PDB entry 7L0U | electron microscopy, 2.74 A resolution | chains A and B of the 60 polymer chains in the assembly

== Chain A (and B) ==
Protein: VP2
From: Human bocavirus 2
Notes: chain B of this document is another copy of the same molecule, construct and numbering; everything in this record applies to it too
UniProt: B9UYL6 (B9UYL6_HBOC2); residues 33-538 here = UniProt positions 33-538
Chain sequence (506 residues; each row starts with the number of its first residue):
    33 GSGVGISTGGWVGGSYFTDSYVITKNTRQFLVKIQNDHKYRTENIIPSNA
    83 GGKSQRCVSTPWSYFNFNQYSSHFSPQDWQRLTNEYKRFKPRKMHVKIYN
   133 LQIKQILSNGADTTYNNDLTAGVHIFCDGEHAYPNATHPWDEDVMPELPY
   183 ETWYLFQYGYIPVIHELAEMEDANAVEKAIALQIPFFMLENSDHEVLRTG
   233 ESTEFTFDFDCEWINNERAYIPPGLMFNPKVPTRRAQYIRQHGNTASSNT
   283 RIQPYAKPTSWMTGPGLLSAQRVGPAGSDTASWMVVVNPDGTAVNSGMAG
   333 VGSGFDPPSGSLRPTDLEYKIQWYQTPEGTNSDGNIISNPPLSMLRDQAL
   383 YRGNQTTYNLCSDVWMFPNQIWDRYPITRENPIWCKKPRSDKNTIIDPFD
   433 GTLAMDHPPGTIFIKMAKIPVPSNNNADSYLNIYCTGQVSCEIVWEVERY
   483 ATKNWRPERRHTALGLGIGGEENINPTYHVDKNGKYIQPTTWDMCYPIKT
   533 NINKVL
What the authors report for this chain:
  - conformationally variable residues (side-chain flip): Phe239
  - post-translational modification sites: Cys89, Cys159, Cys243

== Chain A / chain B interface ==
Residue-residue contacts (96):
  His70(A) - Tyr182(B)
  Tyr72(A) - Tyr182(B)  hydrophobic
  Tyr72(A) - Val512(B)
  Tyr72(A) - Gly516(B)
  Arg73(A) - Asp513(B)
  Arg73(A) - Lys514(B)
  Arg73(A) - Asn515(B)
  Arg73(A) - Gly516(B)
  Thr74(A) - Asn507(B)
  Thr74(A) - His511(B)
  Thr74(A) - Val512(B)  hydrogen bond (side chain-backbone)
  Thr74(A) - Asp513(B)  hydrogen bond (backbone-backbone)
  Thr74(A) - Lys514(B)  hydrogen bond (backbone-backbone)
  Asn76(A) - Glu504(B)  hydrogen bond
  Asn76(A) - Ile506(B)
  Arg88(A) - Ile506(B)  hydrogen bond (side chain-backbone)
  Arg88(A) - Asn507(B)
  Gln137(A) - Tyr147(B)  hydrogen bond (side chain-backbone)
  Asp150(A) - Asn149(B)  hydrogen bond
  Leu151(A) - Val36(B)
  Leu151(A) - Gly37(B)
  Thr152(A) - Val36(B)
  Thr152(A) - Gln134(B)  hydrogen bond (backbone-side chain)
  Thr152(A) - Asn149(B)  hydrogen bond
  Thr152(A) - Leu151(B)
  Thr152(A) - Thr231(B)
  Ala153(A) - Gln134(B)
  His156(A) - Trp43(B)
  His156(A) - Gln470(B)
  Met202(A) - Ile500(B)  hydrophobic
  Met202(A) - Asn505(B)
  Lys210(A) - Leu498(B)
  Lys210(A) - Ile500(B)
  Ala213(A) - Ile500(B)  hydrophobic
  Ala213(A) - Pro508(B)
  Leu214(A) - Ala495(B)
  Leu214(A) - Leu496(B)
  Leu214(A) - Leu498(B)
  Leu214(A) - Gly499(B)
  Leu214(A) - Ile500(B)  hydrophobic
  Leu214(A) - Pro508(B)  hydrophobic
  Ile216(A) - His511(B)
  Pro217(A) - His511(B)
  Phe218(A) - His511(B)
  Phe218(A) - Val512(B)  hydrophobic
  Met220(A) - Leu180(B)  hydrophobic
  Met220(A) - Pro181(B)
  Met220(A) - Tyr182(B)  hydrophobic
  Glu222(A) - Trp43(B)  hydrogen bond (backbone-side chain)
  Glu222(A) - Pro181(B)
  Asn223(A) - Gly45(B)
  Asn223(A) - Gly46(B)  hydrogen bond (backbone-backbone)
  Ser224(A) - Trp43(B)
  Ser224(A) - Gly45(B)
  Asp225(A) - Trp43(B)
  Asp225(A) - Val44(B)
  Asp225(A) - Gly45(B)  hydrogen bond (side chain-backbone)
  Asp225(A) - Lys57(B)  salt bridge
  His226(A) - Gly42(B)
  His226(A) - Trp43(B)  hydrogen bond (backbone-backbone)
  Val228(A) - Ser39(B)  hydrogen bond (backbone-side chain)
  Val228(A) - Gly41(B)
  Val228(A) - Trp43(B)
  Val228(A) - Asn132(B)
  Arg230(A) - Val36(B)  hydrogen bond (side chain-backbone)
  Arg230(A) - Gly37(B)
  Arg230(A) - Ile38(B)  hydrogen bond (side chain-backbone)
  Arg230(A) - Ser39(B)
  Arg230(A) - Asn132(B)
  Arg230(A) - Leu133(B)  hydrogen bond (side chain-backbone)
  Arg230(A) - Thr231(B)  hydrogen bond (side chain-backbone)
  Thr231(A) - Gly37(B)
  Gly232(A) - Gly37(B)  hydrogen bond (backbone-backbone)
  Glu233(A) - Ile38(B)
  Glu233(A) - Ser39(B)  hydrogen bond
  Lys450(A) - Gln61(B)
  Lys450(A) - Tyr182(B)  hydrogen bond (side chain-backbone)
  Lys450(A) - Thr184(B)
  Ile451(A) - Gln134(B)
  Ile451(A) - Lys136(B)
  Ile451(A) - Thr468(B)
  Pro452(A) - Gln61(B)
  Pro452(A) - Leu63(B)
  Pro452(A) - Thr184(B)
  Pro452(A) - Tyr466(B)  hydrogen bond (backbone-side chain)
  Pro452(A) - Thr468(B)
  Val453(A) - Leu63(B)
  Val453(A) - Tyr147(B)
  Val453(A) - Tyr466(B)
  Pro454(A) - Leu63(B)
  Pro454(A) - Ile138(B)  hydrophobic
  Pro454(A) - Tyr466(B)  hydrophobic
  Ser455(A) - Lys65(B)  hydrogen bond (backbone-side chain)
  Asn458(A) - Tyr186(B)
  Ala459(A) - Tyr186(B)  hydrogen bond (backbone-side chain)
  Leu463(A) - Lys136(B)
Interface residues without a listed pair, chain A (50 interface residues in all): Ser34, Val36, Lys71, Val90, Asn141, Asn149, Gly154, His197, Ala211, Leu229, Asn456
Interface residues without a listed pair, chain B (52 interface residues in all): Gly35, Asp144, Glu183, Phe188, Tyr510

== In short ==
50 residues of chain A and 52 residues of chain B are in contact, with 24 hydrogen bonds and 1 salt bridge.
Polar pairs include Asp225(A)-Lys57(B), Thr74(A)-Val512(B) and Asn76(A)-Glu504(B). From the paper:
modification sites Cys89(A), Cys159(A) and Cys243(A); conformational variability at Phe239(A).
Chain A and chain B are both VP2 (Human bocavirus 2); the structure, Human Bocavirus 2 (pH 5.5), was
determined by electron microscopy (same publication as 7L0V, 7L0W, 7L0X and 7L0Y).
